Entry 6PMD (X-ray diffraction, 2.21 A resolution); this record covers chains B and J of the 25 polymer chains in the assembly.

Chain B:
Name: ATP-dependent Clp protease proteolytic subunit
Organism: Staphylococcus aureus (strain NCTC 8325)
Notes: EC 3.4.21.92
Reference sequence: Q2G036 (CLPP_STAA8); residues 1-195 here = UniProt positions 1-195
Chain sequence (203 residues; each row starts with the number of its first residue):
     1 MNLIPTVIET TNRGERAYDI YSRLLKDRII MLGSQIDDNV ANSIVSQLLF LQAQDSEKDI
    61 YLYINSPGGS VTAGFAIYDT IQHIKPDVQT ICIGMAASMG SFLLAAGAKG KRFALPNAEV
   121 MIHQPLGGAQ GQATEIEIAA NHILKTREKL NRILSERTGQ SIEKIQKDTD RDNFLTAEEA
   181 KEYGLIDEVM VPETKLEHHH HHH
Unresolved in the structure: 1-3, 9-15, 193-203
Differences from the reference sequence: expression tag (196-203)
Swiss-Prot annotation at these positions:
  - active site: Ser98 (Nucleophile), His123
Reported in the primary citation:
  - binding site for SHV-WFP-SER-PRO-YCP-ALA-MP8 Acyldepsipeptide: Arg23, Leu24, Asp27, Ile29, Tyr63
  - binding site for SHV-WFP-SER-PRO-YCP-ALA-MP8 Acyldepsipeptide: Phe50
  - binding site for SHV-WFP-SER-PRO-YCP-ALA-MP8 Acyldepsipeptide: Leu49
  - binding site for SHV-WFP-SER-PRO-YCP-ALA-MP8 Acyldepsipeptide: Gln52
  - binding site for SHV-WFP-SER-PRO-YCP-ALA-MP8 Acyldepsipeptide: Ala53

Chain J:
Name: SHV-WFP-SER-PRO-YCP-ALA-MP8 Acyldepsipeptide
Chain sequence (7 residues; numbered 1 to 7; the number before each row is that of its first residue):
     1 XXSPXAX
Modified residues: SHV (heptanoic acid) at position 1, WFP (3,5-difluoro-L-phenylalanine) at position 2, YCP ((2S)-piperidine-2-carboxylic acid) at position 5, MP8 ((4R)-4-methyl-L-proline) at position 7
Glycans and other covalent adducts: covalent link Ser3-MP8_7

How chain B and chain J interact:
Contacting residue pairs - 21 pairs, chain B then chain J:
  Arg23(B) - SHV_1(J)
  Leu24(B) - SHV_1(J)
  Asp27(B) - SHV_1(J)
  Asp27(B) - MP8_7(J)
  Ile29(B) - SHV_1(J)
  Ile29(B) - MP8_7(J)
  Tyr61(B) - YCP_5(J)
  Tyr61(B) - Ala6(J)
  Tyr61(B) - MP8_7(J)
  Tyr63(B) - SHV_1(J)
  Tyr63(B) - WFP_2(J)  hydrogen bond (side chain-backbone)
  Tyr63(B) - Ala6(J)  hydrogen bond (side chain-backbone)
  Tyr63(B) - MP8_7(J)
  Gln89(B) - YCP_5(J)  hydrogen bond (side chain-backbone)
  Gln89(B) - Ala6(J)
  Ile91(B) - WFP_2(J)
  Ile91(B) - Ala6(J)  hydrophobic
  Ile93(B) - WFP_2(J)
  Phe113(B) - YCP_5(J)
  Leu115(B) - WFP_2(J)
  Met190(B) - WFP_2(J)

In short:
The interface between chain B and chain J involves 12 residues on one side and 5 on the other; the contacts
include 3 hydrogen bonds. Polar pairs include Tyr63(B)-WFP_2(J), Tyr63(B)-Ala6(J) and Gln89(B)-YCP_5(J). The
paper reports a binding site for SHV-WFP-SER-PRO-YCP-ALA-MP8 Acyldepsipeptide at Arg23(B), Leu24(B) and
Asp27(B) among others.
Here chain B is ATP-dependent Clp protease proteolytic subunit (Staphylococcus aureus (strain NCTC 8325)) and
chain J is SHV-WFP-SER-PRO-YCP-ALA-MP8 Acyldepsipeptide. Entry 6PMD (Structure of ClpP from Staphylococcus
aureus in complex with Acyldepsipeptide) was determined by X-ray diffraction together with 6PKA, 5W18 and 5VZ2
from the same study.
